PDB entry 3X12 | X-ray diffraction, 1.80 A resolution | chains A and B of the 3 polymer chains in the assembly

# Chain A
Molecule: HLA class I histocompatibility antigen, B-57 alpha chain
Source organism: Homo sapiens
Notes: fragment: HLA-B*57:01 extracellular domain
UniProtKB: P18465 (1B57_HUMAN); residues 1-276 here correspond to UniProt positions 25-300 (UniProt number = residue number + 24)
Amino-acid sequence (276 residues; each row starts with the number of its first residue):
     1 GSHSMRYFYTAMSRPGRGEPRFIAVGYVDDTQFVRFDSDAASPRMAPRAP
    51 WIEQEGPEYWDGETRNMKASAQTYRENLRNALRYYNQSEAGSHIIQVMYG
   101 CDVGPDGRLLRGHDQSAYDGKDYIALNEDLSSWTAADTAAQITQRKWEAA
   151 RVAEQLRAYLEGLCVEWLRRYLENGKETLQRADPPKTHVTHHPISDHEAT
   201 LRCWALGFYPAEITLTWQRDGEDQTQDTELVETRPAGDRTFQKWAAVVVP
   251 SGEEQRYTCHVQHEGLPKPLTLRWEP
Disordered / not traced: 1
Differences from the reference sequence: engineered mutation Asn80 (Ile104 in P18465)
Disulfides: Cys101-Cys164, Cys203-Cys259
What the authors report for this chain:
  - mutagenesis - L82R (Kd 35muM): unchanged binding to KIR3DL1001
  - mutagenesis - I80N, R83G: abolished signaling in response to KIR3DL1001
  - mutagenesis - N77S, L82R: unchanged signaling in response to KIR3DL1001
  - contacts within the chain: Asn80-Arg83 (hydrogen bond)
  - conformationally variable residues (side-chain flip): Glu76

# Chain B
Molecule: Beta-2-microglobulin
Source organism: Homo sapiens
UniProtKB: P61769 (B2MG_HUMAN); residues 1-99 here correspond to UniProt positions 21-119 (UniProt number = residue number + 20)
Amino-acid sequence (99 residues; each row starts with the number of its first residue):
     1 IQRTPKIQVYSRHPAENGKSNFLNCYVSGFHPSDIEVDLLKNGERIEKVE
    51 HSDLSFSKDWSFYLLYYTEFTPTEKDEYACRVNHVTLSQPKIVKWDRDM
Disulfides: Cys25-Cys80

# How chain A and chain B interact
Residue-residue contacts (62):
  Phe8(A) with Phe56(B), hydrophobic
  Tyr9(A) with Phe56(B)
  Thr10(A) with Phe56(B); Phe62(B)
  Met12(A) with Ser33(B); Asp34(B)
  Arg17(A) with Asp34(B), salt bridge
  Ile23(A) with Leu54(B)
  Val25(A) with Asp53(B); Leu54(B); Ser55(B)
  Tyr27(A) with Ser55(B); Tyr63(B), hydrogen bond
  Gln32(A) with Asp53(B), hydrogen bond
  Arg35(A) with Asp53(B), salt bridge
  Arg48(A) with Asp53(B), salt bridge
  Ile94(A) with His31(B); Pro32(B), hydrophobic; Ser33(B)
  Gln96(A) with His31(B), hydrogen bond; Phe56(B); Trp60(B), hydrogen bond (side chain-backbone); Phe62(B)
  Val97(A) with Phe56(B); Trp60(B)
  Met98(A) with Phe56(B), hydrophobic; Lys58(B); Trp60(B), hydrophobic
  Gln115(A) with Trp60(B)
  Ser116(A) with Trp60(B)
  Ala117(A) with Trp60(B)
  Asp119(A) with Ile1(B); His31(B)
  Gly120(A) with Ile1(B); His31(B); Trp60(B)
  Lys121(A) with Ile1(B)
  Asp122(A) with Trp60(B), hydrogen bond
  His192(A) with Asp98(B), salt bridge
  Arg202(A) with Asp98(B), hydrogen bond (side chain-backbone); Met99(B)
  Trp204(A) with Asp98(B); Met99(B)
  Leu206(A) with Pro14(B), hydrophobic
  Val231(A) with Gln8(B)
  Glu232(A) with Gln8(B), hydrogen bond (backbone-side chain)
  Thr233(A) with Tyr26(B)
  Arg234(A) with Gln8(B), hydrogen bond; Tyr10(B); Met99(B), hydrogen bond (side chain-backbone)
  Pro235(A) with Tyr10(B), hydrogen bond (backbone-side chain); Tyr26(B); Leu65(B), hydrophobic
  Ala236(A) with Arg12(B), hydrogen bond (backbone-side chain); Asn24(B), hydrogen bond (backbone-side chain)
  Gly237(A) with Arg12(B); Leu65(B)
  Asp238(A) with Arg12(B)
  Gln242(A) with Tyr10(B); Ser11(B), hydrogen bond (side chain-backbone); Arg12(B), hydrogen bond (side chain-backbone)
  Trp244(A) with Met99(B), hydrogen bond (side chain-backbone)
Also at the interface, not in a pair above, chain A (37 interface residues in all): Glu229
Also at the interface, not in a pair above, chain B (26 interface residues in all): His13, Ser57, Asp59

# In short
37 residues of chain A face 26 of chain B across their interface; the contacts include 15 hydrogen bonds and 4
salt bridges. Among the polar pairs are Arg17(A)-Asp34(B), Arg35(A)-Asp53(B) and Arg48(A)-Asp53(B). The paper
reports that I80N and R83G of chain A abolish signaling in response to KIR3DL1001; conformational variability
at Glu76(A); 4 substitutions were tested in all.
Here chain A is HLA class I histocompatibility antigen, B-57 alpha chain and chain B is Beta-2-microglobulin,
both from Homo sapiens. Entry 3X12 (Crystal structure of HLA-B*57:01.I80N) was determined by X-ray diffraction
together with 3X11, 3X13 and 3X14 from the same study.
